PDB entry 6NRL | X-ray diffraction, 3.20 A resolution | chain A

== Chain A ==
Molecule: Non-structural protein 1
Source organism: Influenza A virus
UniProtKB: Q2Y234 (Q2Y234_9INFA); aligned to UniProt positions 4-198 over residues 4-198 (the alignment contains insertions or deletions, so no single offset holds)
Amino-acid sequence (195 residues; each row starts with the number of its first residue):
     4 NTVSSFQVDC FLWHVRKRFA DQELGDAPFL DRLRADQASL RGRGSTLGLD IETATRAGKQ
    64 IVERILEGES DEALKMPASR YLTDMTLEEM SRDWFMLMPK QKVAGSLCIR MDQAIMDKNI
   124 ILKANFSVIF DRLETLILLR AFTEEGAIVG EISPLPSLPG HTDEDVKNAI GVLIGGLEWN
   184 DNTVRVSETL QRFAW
Differences from the reference sequence: engineered mutation Ala38 (Arg in Q2Y234), Ala41 (Lys in Q2Y234), Gly71 (Glu in Q2Y234)
What the authors report for this chain:
  - conformationally variable residues (domain motion): Trp182

== Overview ==
From the paper: conformational variability at Trp182.
Chain A is Non-structural protein 1 (Influenza A virus); the structure, X-ray structure of H6N6-NS1
delta(80-84) R38A K41A E71G mutant, was determined by X-ray diffraction (same publication as 6O01 and 6OQE).
